PDB entry 7CN2 | electron microscopy, 3.43 A resolution | chains B and C of the 18 polymer chains in the assembly

== Chain B (and C) ==
Protein: Major capsid protein L1
Source organism: Human papillomavirus type 16
Notes: chain C of this document is another copy of the same molecule, construct and numbering; everything in this record applies to it too
UniProtKB: P03101 (VL1_HPV16); residues 1-505 here = UniProt positions 1-505
Sequence (505 residues; numbered 1 to 505; the number before each row is that of its first residue):
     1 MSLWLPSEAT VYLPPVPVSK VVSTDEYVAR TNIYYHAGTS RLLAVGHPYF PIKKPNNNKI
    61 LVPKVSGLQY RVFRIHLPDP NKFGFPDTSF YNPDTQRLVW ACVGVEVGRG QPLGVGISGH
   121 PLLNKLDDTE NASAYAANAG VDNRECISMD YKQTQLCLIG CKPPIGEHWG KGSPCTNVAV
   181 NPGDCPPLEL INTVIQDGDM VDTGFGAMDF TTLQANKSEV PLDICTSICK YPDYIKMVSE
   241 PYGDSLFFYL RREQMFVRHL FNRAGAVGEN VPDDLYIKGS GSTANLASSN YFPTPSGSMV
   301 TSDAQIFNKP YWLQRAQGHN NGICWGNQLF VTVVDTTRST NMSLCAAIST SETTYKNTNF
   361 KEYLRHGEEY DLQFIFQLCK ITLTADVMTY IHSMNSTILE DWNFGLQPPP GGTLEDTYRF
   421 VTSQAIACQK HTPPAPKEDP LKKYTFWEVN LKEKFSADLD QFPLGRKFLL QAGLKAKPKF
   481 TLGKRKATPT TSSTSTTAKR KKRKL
Not modelled in the structure: 1-14, 481-505 (chain C: 1-2, 482-505)

== How chain B and chain C interact ==
Residue-residue contacts (132):
  Arg41(B) - Glu167(C)  salt bridge
  Arg41(B) - Leu190(C)
  Arg41(B) - Asp233(C)  salt bridge
  Arg41(B) - Ile235(C)
  His47(B) - Glu269(C)  salt bridge
  Tyr49(B) - Ser289(C)
  Tyr49(B) - Tyr291(C)
  Phe50(B) - Asn270(C)
  Phe50(B) - Pro272(C)
  Phe50(B) - Leu275(C)  hydrophobic
  Ile52(B) - Glu269(C)
  Pro78(B) - Tyr12(C)
  Lys82(B) - Thr10(C)
  Lys82(B) - Val11(C)
  Lys82(B) - Tyr12(C)  hydrogen bond (backbone-backbone)
  Phe83(B) - Tyr12(C)  hydrophobic
  Gly84(B) - Tyr12(C)  hydrogen bond (backbone-backbone)
  Gly84(B) - Pro14(C)
  Gly110(B) - Glu167(C)
  Gly110(B) - Tyr231(C)
  Gln111(B) - Glu167(C)
  Gln111(B) - Trp169(C)
  Pro112(B) - Asp202(C)
  Pro112(B) - Tyr231(C)  hydrophobic
  Leu113(B) - Glu253(C)
  Gly114(B) - Met255(C)
  Val115(B) - Met255(C)  hydrophobic
  Val115(B) - Val257(C)  hydrophobic
  Ile117(B) - Leu260(C)  hydrophobic
  Ile117(B) - Tyr291(C)  hydrophobic
  Ile117(B) - Phe292(C)
  Ile117(B) - Pro293(C)
  Gly119(B) - Tyr291(C)
  His120(B) - Tyr291(C)  hydrogen bond (backbone-side chain)
  Pro121(B) - Tyr135(C)
  Pro121(B) - Leu286(C)  hydrophobic
  Pro121(B) - Tyr291(C)
  Leu122(B) - Tyr135(C)
  Lys125(B) - Ala132(C)  hydrogen bond (side chain-backbone)
  Asp142(B) - Gly279(C)
  Asp142(B) - Ser280(C)  hydrogen bond
  Asp142(B) - Thr283(C)
  Arg144(B) - Tyr135(C)
  Arg144(B) - Ile277(C)  hydrogen bond (side chain-backbone)
  Glu145(B) - Ala132(C)
  Glu145(B) - Ser133(C)
  Glu145(B) - Ala134(C)
  Glu145(B) - Tyr135(C)  hydrogen bond (side chain-backbone)
  Cys146(B) - Thr129(C)
  Ile147(B) - Thr129(C)
  Ile147(B) - Glu130(C)
  Ile147(B) - Asn131(C)
  Ile147(B) - Ala132(C)
  Ser148(B) - Thr129(C)  hydrogen bond
  Ser148(B) - Leu260(C)
  Ser148(B) - Tyr291(C)
  Met149(B) - Leu260(C)  hydrophobic
  Lys217(B) - Asp274(C)  hydrogen bond (side chain-backbone)
  Lys217(B) - Leu275(C)
  Lys217(B) - Tyr276(C)
  Arg258(B) - Glu130(C)  salt bridge
  Arg258(B) - Val257(C)
  Arg258(B) - Arg258(C)  hydrogen bond (side chain-backbone)
  His259(B) - Glu130(C)  salt bridge
  Phe261(B) - Glu130(C)
  Phe261(B) - Asn131(C)
  Met299(B) - Gln254(C)
  Met299(B) - Met255(C)
  Met299(B) - Phe256(C)  hydrophobic
  Met299(B) - Ser298(C)
  Val300(B) - Gln254(C)
  Val300(B) - Met255(C)  hydrogen bond (backbone-backbone)
  Thr301(B) - Glu253(C)
  Ser302(B) - Arg252(C)
  Ser302(B) - Glu253(C)  hydrogen bond (backbone-backbone)
  Asn308(B) - Arg251(C)
  Met342(B) - Trp169(C)
  Met342(B) - Leu188(C)  hydrophobic
  Met342(B) - Met208(C)  hydrophobic
  Ser343(B) - Gln214(C)  hydrogen bond (backbone-side chain)
  Ser343(B) - Arg263(C)
  Leu344(B) - Cys185(C)  hydrophobic
  Leu344(B) - Pro186(C)
  Leu344(B) - Leu188(C)  hydrophobic
  Leu344(B) - Leu213(C)
  Leu344(B) - Gln214(C)
  Cys345(B) - Leu213(C)  hydrogen bond (backbone-backbone)
  Cys345(B) - Gln214(C)
  Cys345(B) - Ala215(C)  hydrogen bond (backbone-backbone)
  Cys345(B) - Asn216(C)
  Ala346(B) - Asp184(C)
  Ile348(B) - Gly183(C)
  Tyr355(B) - Val141(C)
  Tyr355(B) - Asp142(C)
  Tyr355(B) - Arg144(C)
  Tyr355(B) - Asn216(C)  hydrogen bond
  Lys356(B) - Val141(C)
  Asn357(B) - Gly140(C)  hydrogen bond (side chain-backbone)
  Asn357(B) - Val141(C)
  Asn357(B) - Ala264(C)
  Phe360(B) - Ala215(C)
  Phe360(B) - Asn216(C)
  Phe360(B) - Ala266(C)  hydrogen bond (backbone-backbone)
  Lys361(B) - Gly183(C)
  Lys361(B) - Ala266(C)
  Glu362(B) - Arg263(C)  salt bridge
  Glu362(B) - Gly265(C)
  Glu362(B) - Ala266(C)  hydrogen bond (backbone-backbone)
  Glu362(B) - Val267(C)
  Glu362(B) - Gly268(C)
  Glu362(B) - Glu269(C)
  Glu362(B) - Asn290(C)
  Tyr363(B) - Gly183(C)  hydrogen bond (side chain-backbone)
  Tyr363(B) - Asp184(C)
  Tyr363(B) - Cys185(C)  hydrogen bond (side chain-backbone)
  Tyr363(B) - Glu269(C)
  Leu364(B) - Arg263(C)
  Arg365(B) - Cys185(C)  hydrogen bond
  Arg365(B) - Leu188(C)
  Gly367(B) - Trp169(C)
  Glu369(B) - Glu167(C)
  Glu369(B) - Ile235(C)
  Asp371(B) - Ile235(C)
  Asp460(B) - His319(C)
  Gln461(B) - Lys20(C)
  Gln461(B) - Val21(C)  hydrogen bond (side chain-backbone)
  Pro463(B) - Val238(C)  hydrophobic
  Arg466(B) - Gln317(C)
  Arg466(B) - His319(C)
  Leu470(B) - Arg315(C)
  Lys477(B) - Glu26(C)
  Phe480(B) - Glu26(C)  hydrogen bond (backbone-side chain)
Interface residues without a listed pair, chain B (74 interface residues in all): Leu43, Val45, Ser118, Asn216, Leu222, Cys225, Thr226, Ser298, Thr340, Ala347, Lys452, Lys479
Interface residues without a listed pair, chain C (85 interface residues in all): Val22, Ser23, Asn124, Ala136, Lys152, Pro182, Gly204, Gly206, Glu219, Pro241, Val271, Gly318, Asp386, Val387

== In short ==
74 residues of chain B and 85 residues of chain C are in contact, with 24 hydrogen bonds and 6 salt bridges.
Polar pairs include Arg41(B)-Glu167(C), Arg41(B)-Asp233(C) and His47(B)-Glu269(C).
Chain B and chain C are both Major capsid protein L1 (Human papillomavirus type 16); the structure,
Subparticle refinement of human papillomavirus type 16 pesudovirus in complex with H16.001 Fab, was determined
by electron microscopy.
